PDB entry 9FDA | electron microscopy, 2.00 A resolution | chains E and B of the 15 polymer chains in the assembly

Chain E:
Protein: Small ribosomal subunit protein uS5
Source organism: Escherichia coli
Reference sequence: P0A7W1 (RS5_ECOLI); residues 1-167 here = UniProt positions 1-167
Amino-acid sequence (167 residues; numbered 1 to 167; the number before each row is that of its first residue):
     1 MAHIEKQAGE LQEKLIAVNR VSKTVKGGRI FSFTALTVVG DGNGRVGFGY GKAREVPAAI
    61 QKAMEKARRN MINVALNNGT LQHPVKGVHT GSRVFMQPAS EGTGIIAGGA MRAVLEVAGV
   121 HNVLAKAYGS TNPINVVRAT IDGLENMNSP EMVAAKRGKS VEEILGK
Disordered / not traced: 1-10, 166-167
UniProt features mapped onto this chain:
  - modified residue: Ala-2 (N-acetylalanine)
  - natural variant: Arg-20 (R20L: In strain: SPCR9), Val-21 (V21E: In strain: SPCR7), Ser-22 (S22P: In strain: SPCR13 and SPCR15), Gly-104 (G104R: In strain: N-660), Arg-112 (R112G: In strain: NEA-314; R112L: In strain: N-421 and D-1023; R112S: In strain: NEA-319), Glu-151 (E151S: In strain: B), Glu-162 to Lys-167 (sequence variant, change not given here; In strain: 0-1)
  - mutagenesis: Arg-20 to Arg-29 (No effect on mRNA unwinding ability of the ribosome)

Chain B:
Molecule: 16S rRNA
Source organism: Escherichia coli
Sequence (1542 nucleotides; row label = number of the first residue in the row):
     1 AAAUUGAAGA GUUUGAUCAU GGCUCAGAUU GAACGCUGGC GGCAGGCCUA ACACAUGCAA
    61 GUCGAACGGU AACAGGAAGA AGCUUGCUUC UUUGCUGACG AGUGGCGGAC GGGUGAGUAA
   121 UGUCUGGGAA ACUGCCUGAU GGAGGGGGAU AACUACUGGA AACGGUAGCU AAUACCGCAU
   181 AACGUCGCAA GACCAAAGAG GGGGACCUUC GGGCCUCUUG CCAUCGGAUG UGCCCAGAUG
   241 GGAUUAGCUA GUAGGUGGGG UAACGGCUCA CCUAGGCGAC GAUCCCUAGC UGGUCUGAGA
   301 GGAUGACCAG CCACACUGGA ACUGAGACAC GGUCCAGACU CCUACGGGAG GCAGCAGUGG
   361 GGAAUAUUGC ACAAUGGGCG CAAGCCUGAU GCAGCCAUGC CGCGUGUAUG AAGAAGCCCU
   421 UCGGGUUGUA AAGUACUUUC AGCGGGGAGG AAGGGAGUAA AGUUAAUACC UUUGCUCAUU
   481 GACGUUACCC GCAGAAGAAG CACCGGCUAA CUCCGUGCCA GCAGCCXCGG UAAUACGGAG
   541 GGUGCAAGCG UUAAUCGGAA UUACUGGGCG UAAAGCGCAC GCAGGCGGUU UGUUAAGUCA
   601 GAUGUGAAAU CCCCGGGCUC AACCUGGGAA CUGCAUCUGA UACUGGCAAG CUUGAGUCUC
   661 GUAGAGGGGG GUAGAAUUCC AGGUGUAGCG GUGAAAUGCG UAGAGAUCUG GAGGAAUACC
   721 GGUGGCGAAG GCGGCCCCCU GGACGAAGAC UGACGCUCAG GUGCGAAAGC GUGGGGAGCA
   781 AACAGGAUUA GAUACCCUGG UAGUCCACGC CGUAAACGAU GUCGACUUGG AGGUUGUGCC
   841 CUUGAGGCGU GGCUUCCGGA GCUAACGCGU UAAGUCGACC GCCUGGGGAG UACGGCCGCA
   901 AGGUUAAAAC UCAAAUGAAU UGACGGGGGC UUGUACACAC CGUGGACCAU GUCGUUUXAC
   961 ACCAUGCAAC GCGAAGAACC UUACCUGGUG UUGACAUCCA AAGAAGUUUU CAGAGAUGAG
  1021 ACUUAACCUU CGGGAACCGG GCGACAGUUA CUGCAUGGCU GUUGUGAGUU CAUGUUGUGA
  1081 ACUGUUGGGU GAAGUCCCGU AACAAGCGUA ACCCGUAUCC GGGGUAACCU GCGGUCCGGC
  1141 CUGGAACUCA AAGGAGACUG CCAGUGAUAA ACUGGAGGAA GGUGGGGAUG ACGUCAAGUC
  1201 AUCAUGGCCC UUACGACCAG GGCUACACAC GUGCUACAAU GGCGCAUACA AAGAGAAGCG
  1261 ACCUCGCGAG AGCAAGCGGA CCUCAUAAAG UGCGUCGUAG UCCGGAUUGG AGUCUGCAAC
  1321 UCGACUCCAU GAAGUCGGAA UCGCUAGUAA UCGUGGAUCA GAAUGCCACG GUGAAUACGU
  1381 UCCCGGGCCU UGUACACACC GCCCGUXACA CCAUGGGAGU GGGUUGCAAA AGAAGUAGGU
  1441 AGCUUAACCU UCGGGAGGGC GCUUACCACU UUGUGAUUCA UGACUGGGGU GAAGUCGUAA
  1501 CAAGGUAACC GUAGGGGAAC CUGCGGUUGG AUCACCUCCU UA
Disordered / not traced: 80-90, 205-213, 842-844, 930-1389, 1535-1542
Modified positions: PSU (pseudouridine-5'-monophosphate) at position 516, G7M (N7-methyl-guanosine-5'-monophosphate) at position 527, 4OC (4n,o2'-methylcytidine-5'-monophosphate) at position 947, 5MC (5-methylcytidine-5'-monophosphate) at position 958, UR3 (3-methyluridine-5'-monophoshate) at position 1100, 2MG (2N-methylguanosine-5'-monophosphate) at position 1123, MA6 (6N-dimethyladenosine-5'-monophoshate) at position 1126, MA6 (6N-dimethyladenosine-5'-monophoshate) at position 1127, 4OC (4n,o2'-methylcytidine-5'-monophosphate) at position 1402, 5MC (5-methylcytidine-5'-monophosphate) at position 1407, UR3 (3-methyluridine-5'-monophoshate) at position 1498, 2MG (2N-methylguanosine-5'-monophosphate) at position 1516, MA6 (6N-dimethyladenosine-5'-monophoshate) at position 1518, MA6 (6N-dimethyladenosine-5'-monophoshate) at position 1519
Ion coordination: K+ site 1: G11, U12, G21, G22; Mg2+ site 1 near G21 (its only coordinating residue here); Mg2+ site 2: C48, G115; Mg2+ site 3: A59, U387; K+ site 2: U62, G104, G105; Mg2+ site 4 near G100 (its only coordinating residue here); K+ site 3: G107, G108, G326; Mg2+ site 5: A109, G331; K+ site 4: C110, G111; Mg2+ site 6 near G111 (its only coordinating residue here); K+ site 5: G115, G117, G289; Mg2+ site 7: A116, G117, G289; 29 more Mg2+ sites not listed; 15 more K+ sites not listed
Small-molecule neighbours: edeine b (EDE): G693, U788, U789, A790, G791, A792, A794, C795, G926, UR3_1498, A1499, G1504, G1505, U1506
What the authors report for this chain:
  - binding site for edeine b: G693, C795, G926, UR3_1498, G1505, U1506

Interface between chain E and chain B:
Contacting residue pairs - 47 pairs, chain E then chain B:
  Asn-19(E) / U17(B)  hydrogen bond to the phosphate
  Val-21(E) / A16(B)  sugar contact
  Ser-22(E) / G15(B)  hydrogen bond to the sugar
  Ser-22(E) / A16(B)  hydrogen bond to the sugar
  Lys-23(E) / U921(B)  sugar contact
  Thr-24(E) / G15(B)  base contact
  Thr-24(E) / U921(B)  hydrogen bond to the sugar
  Thr-24(E) / G922(B)  sugar contact
  Thr-24(E) / A1398(B)  base contact
  Val-25(E) / G922(B)  hydrogen bond to the sugar
  Val-25(E) / A1398(B)  hydrogen bond to the base
  Lys-26(E) / A923(B)  phosphate contact
  Lys-26(E) / A1398(B)  base contact
  Gly-27(E) / A1398(B)  base contact
  Arg-29(E) / G15(B)  hydrogen bond to the sugar
  Arg-29(E) / A1396(B)  hydrogen bond to the phosphate
  Arg-29(E) / C1397(B)  salt bridge to the phosphate
  Thr-90(E) / A864(B)  sugar contact
  Arg-93(E) / G567(B)  phosphate contact
  Arg-93(E) / G568(B)  salt bridge to the phosphate
  Phe-95(E) / A7(B)  base contact
  Gln-97(E) / A7(B)  hydrogen bond to the base
  Ala-99(E) / G6(B)  base contact
  Ser-100(E) / U5(B)  base contact
  Ser-100(E) / G6(B)  hydrogen bond to the base
  Thr-103(E) / G6(B)  hydrogen bond to the base
  Ile-106(E) / A8(B)  sugar contact
  Ala-107(E) / A8(B)  hydrogen bond to the sugar
  Gly-108(E) / A8(B)  hydrogen bond to the sugar
  Gly-108(E) / G9(B)  phosphate contact
  Arg-112(E) / A8(B)  hydrogen bond to the base
  Leu-124(E) / G6(B)  base contact
  Leu-124(E) / A7(B)  phosphate contact
  Ala-125(E) / A7(B)  hydrogen bond to the sugar
  Ala-125(E) / A8(B)  sugar contact
  Lys-126(E) / G9(B)  salt bridge to the phosphate
  Lys-126(E) / G558(B)  phosphate contact
  Lys-126(E) / A559(B)  salt bridge to the phosphate
  Ala-127(E) / G9(B)  hydrogen bond to the phosphate
  Tyr-128(E) / A7(B)  base contact
  Tyr-128(E) / A560(B)  stacking on the base
  Ser-130(E) / A19(B)  hydrogen bond to the phosphate
  Thr-131(E) / A10(B)  hydrogen bond to the phosphate
  Asn-132(E) / C18(B)  hydrogen bond to the phosphate
  Asn-132(E) / A19(B)  hydrogen bond to the phosphate
  Asn-135(E) / C18(B)  hydrogen bond to the phosphate
  Asn-135(E) / A19(B)  hydrogen bond to the phosphate
Also at the interface, not in a pair above, chain E (35 interface residues in all): Arg-20, Gly-28, Lys-86, Gly-91, Gly-109, Ile-134
Also at the interface, not in a pair above, chain B (26 interface residues in all): U20, G566, C924

In short:
The interface between chain E and chain B involves 35 residues on one side and 26 on the other, with 22
hydrogen bonds, 4 salt bridges and 1 aromatic stacking contact. Polar pairs include Val-25(E)/A1398(B),
Gln-97(E)/A7(B) and Ser-100(E)/G6(B). The paper reports a binding site for edeine b at G693(B), C795(B) and
G926(B) among others.
Chain E is Small ribosomal subunit protein uS5 and chain B is 16S rRNA, both from Escherichia coli; the
structure, Structure of E. coli 30S-IF1-IF3-mRNA-Edeine complex, was determined by electron microscopy,
deposited together with 9FCO, 9FIB and 9G06.
